PDB entry 6OUU | electron microscopy, 4.10 A resolution (low resolution: residue-level contacts below are approximate; hydrogen-bond / salt-bridge calls are withheld) | chains C and D of the 4 polymer chains in the assembly

# Chain C (and D)
Molecule: Major capsid protein
Source organism: Norovirus Hu/GII.4/Minerva/2006/USA
Notes: chain D of this document is another copy of the same molecule, construct and numbering; everything in this record applies to it too
UniProtKB: R4I3T2 (R4I3T2_9CALI); numbering as in UniProt (aligned over 1-540)
Chain sequence (540 residues; each row starts with the number of its first residue):
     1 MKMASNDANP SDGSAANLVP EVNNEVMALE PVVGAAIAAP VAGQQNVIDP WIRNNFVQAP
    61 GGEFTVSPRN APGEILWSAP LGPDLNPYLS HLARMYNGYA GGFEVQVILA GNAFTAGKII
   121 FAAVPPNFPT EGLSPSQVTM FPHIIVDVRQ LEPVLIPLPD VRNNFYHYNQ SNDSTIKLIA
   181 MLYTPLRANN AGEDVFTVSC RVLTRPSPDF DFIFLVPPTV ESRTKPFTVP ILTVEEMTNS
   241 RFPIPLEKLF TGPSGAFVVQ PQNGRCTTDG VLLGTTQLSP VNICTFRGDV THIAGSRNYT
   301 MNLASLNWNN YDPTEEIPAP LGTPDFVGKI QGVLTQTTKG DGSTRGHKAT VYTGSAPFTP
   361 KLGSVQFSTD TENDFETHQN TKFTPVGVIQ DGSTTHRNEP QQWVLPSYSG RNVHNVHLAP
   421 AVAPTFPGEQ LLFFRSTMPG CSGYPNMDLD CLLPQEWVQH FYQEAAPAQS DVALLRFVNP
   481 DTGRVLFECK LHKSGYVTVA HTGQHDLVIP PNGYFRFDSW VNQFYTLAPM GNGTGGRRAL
Not modelled in the structure: 1-45, 531-540

# Chain C / chain D interface
Residue-residue contacts (61; chain C residue first):
  Val-47(C) / Asp-49(D)
  Asp-49(C) / Val-47(D)
  Tyr-88(C) / Val-216(D)
  Tyr-88(C) / Pro-217(D)
  His-91(C) / His-91(D)
  His-91(C) / Met-95(D)
  Leu-92(C) / Met-95(D)
  Met-95(C) / Tyr-88(D)
  Met-95(C) / His-91(D)
  Met-95(C) / Leu-92(D)
  Tyr-96(C) / Asp-49(D)
  Val-216(C) / Tyr-88(D)
  Pro-217(C) / Tyr-88(D)
  Pro-218(C) / Tyr-88(D)
  Val-220(C) / His-91(D)
  Val-229(C) / Gln-463(D)
  Pro-230(C) / Gln-463(D)
  Ile-231(C) / Gln-463(D)
  Glu-235(C) / Leu-306(D)
  Pro-245(C) / Val-281(D)
  Leu-278(C) / Glu-236(D)
  Val-281(C) / Pro-245(D)
  Val-333(C) / Val-333(D)
  Val-333(C) / Val-386(D)
  Thr-335(C) / Val-386(D)
  Thr-335(C) / Gly-440(D)
  Asp-341(C) / Tyr-444(D)
  Gly-342(C) / Gly-443(D)
  Gly-342(C) / Tyr-444(D)
  Ser-343(C) / Tyr-444(D)
  Thr-344(C) / Gly-440(D)
  Thr-344(C) / Cys-441(D)
  Thr-344(C) / Ser-442(D)
  Thr-344(C) / Gly-443(D)
  Arg-345(C) / Gly-440(D)
  Arg-345(C) / Cys-441(D)
  Gly-346(C) / Lys-348(D)
  Gly-346(C) / Cys-441(D)
  Lys-348(C) / Gly-346(D)
  Lys-348(C) / His-347(D)
  Lys-348(C) / Lys-348(D)
  Thr-384(C) / Val-386(D)
  Val-386(C) / Thr-335(D)
  Pro-439(C) / Thr-335(D)
  Gly-440(C) / Thr-335(D)
  Gly-440(C) / Thr-344(D)
  Gly-440(C) / Arg-345(D)
  Cys-441(C) / Thr-344(D)
  Cys-441(C) / Arg-345(D)
  Cys-441(C) / Gly-346(D)
  Ser-442(C) / Thr-344(D)
  Gly-443(C) / Gly-342(D)
  Gly-443(C) / Thr-344(D)
  Tyr-444(C) / Asp-341(D)
  Tyr-444(C) / Gly-342(D)
  Tyr-444(C) / Ser-343(D)
  Met-447(C) / Thr-337(D)
  Met-447(C) / Gly-342(D)
  Met-447(C) / Thr-344(D)
  Gln-463(C) / Pro-230(D)
  Gln-463(C) / Ile-231(D)
Other interface residues (no listed pair), chain C (49 interface residues in all): Pro-50, Trp-51, Leu-215, Leu-232, Glu-236, Pro-243, Leu-306, Gln-336, Thr-337, His-347, Arg-397, Pro-445
Other interface residues (no listed pair), chain D (40 interface residues in all): Tyr-96, Leu-215, Val-229, Leu-232, Ser-279, Arg-287, Gln-336, Pro-439

# In short
49 residues of chain C face 40 of chain D across their interface.
Both chains are Major capsid protein (Norovirus Hu/GII.4/Minerva/2006/USA). Entry 6OUU (Symmetric
reconstruction of human norovirus GII.4 Minerva strain VLP in T=4 symmetry) was determined by electron
microscopy (same publication as 6OTF, 6OU9, 6OUC and 6OUT).
